PDB entry 8TRS | X-ray diffraction, 1.90 A resolution | chains A and G of the 3 polymer chains in the assembly

== Chain A ==
Molecule: S1CE variant of Fab C1 heavy chain
Organism: Homo sapiens
Notes: engineered mutation(s): SSASTK replaced by FNQIK; antibody fragment or engineered binder
Chain sequence (222 residues; each row starts with the number of its first residue; note: 23 numbers in that range are skipped by the numbering (no residue carries them; nothing is unmodelled there)):
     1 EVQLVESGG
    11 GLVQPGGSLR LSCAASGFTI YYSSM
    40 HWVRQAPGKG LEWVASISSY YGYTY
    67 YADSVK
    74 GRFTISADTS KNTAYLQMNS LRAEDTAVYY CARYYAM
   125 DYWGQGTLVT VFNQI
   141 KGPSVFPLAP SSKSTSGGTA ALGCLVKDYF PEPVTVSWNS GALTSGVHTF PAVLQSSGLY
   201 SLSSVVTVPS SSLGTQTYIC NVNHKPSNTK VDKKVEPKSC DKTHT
Disordered / not traced: 240-245
Disulfide bonds: Cys23-Cys104, Cys164-Cys220

== Chain G ==
Molecule: S1CE variant of Fab C1 light chain
Organism: Homo sapiens
Notes: engineered mutation(s): SPHAGLSSP replaced by QGTTS; Q165S, K167Y; antibody fragment or engineered binder
Chain sequence (215 residues; each row starts with the number of its first residue; note: 18 numbers in that range are skipped by the numbering (no residue carries them; nothing is unmodelled there)):
     1 DIQMTQSPSS LSASVGDRVT ITCRASQSVS SA
    39 VAWYQQKPGK APKLLIYSAS
    66 SLYSGVP
    74 SRFSGSR
    83 SGTDFTLTIS SLQPEDFATY YCQQYYGYGG YP
  114A I
   115 TFGQGTKVEI KRTVAAPSVF IFPPSDEQLK SGTASVVCLL NNFYPREAKV SWYVDNALQS
   175 GNSQESVTEQ DSKDSTYSLS STLTLSKADY EKHKVYACEV TQGTTS
   223 VTKSFNRGEC
Disulfide bonds: Cys23-Cys104, Cys152-Cys212

== Interface between chain A and chain G ==
Pairs across the interface (75):
  Gln44(A) - Gln44(G)  hydrogen bond
  Gln44(A) - Tyr103(G)
  Lys48(A) - Tyr103(G)
  Gly49(A) - Tyr103(G)
  Leu50(A) - Pro50(G)  hydrophobic
  Leu50(A) - Tyr103(G)  hydrophobic
  Leu50(A) - Phe116(G)
  Trp52(A) - Pro114(G)  hydrophobic
  Trp52(A) - Ile114A(G)
  Trp52(A) - Phe116(G)
  Tyr64(A) - Gly111(G)
  Tyr103(A) - Gln44(G)
  Tyr103(A) - Lys48(G)
  Tyr103(A) - Ala49(G)  hydrophobic
  Tyr108(A) - Tyr42(G)
  Tyr108(A) - Gln105(G)  hydrogen bond (backbone-side chain)
  Tyr108(A) - Tyr107(G)  hydrophobic
  Tyr108(A) - Tyr110(G)  hydrogen bond (side chain-backbone)
  Tyr108(A) - Gly111(G)  hydrogen bond (side chain-backbone)
  Tyr108(A) - Ile114A(G)  hydrophobic
  Ala109(A) - Tyr42(G)
  Ala109(A) - Leu52(G)
  Ala109(A) - Tyr55(G)  hydrophobic
  Met110(A) - Tyr42(G)  hydrogen bond (backbone-side chain)
  Met110(A) - Leu52(G)
  Met110(A) - Gln105(G)
  Asp125(A) - Leu52(G)
  Asp125(A) - Tyr68(G)
  Tyr126(A) - Tyr68(G)
  Trp127(A) - Tyr42(G)  hydrophobic
  Trp127(A) - Ala49(G)  hydrophobic
  Trp127(A) - Pro50(G)
  Gly128(A) - Ala49(G)
  Phe146(A) - Ser139(G)
  Phe146(A) - Gln142(G)
  Pro147(A) - Ser139(G)
  Pro147(A) - Glu141(G)
  Leu148(A) - Phe136(G)  hydrophobic
  Leu148(A) - Val151(G)  hydrophobic
  Ala149(A) - Phe136(G)
  Lys153(A) - Phe134(G)
  Lys153(A) - Ile135(G)  hydrogen bond (backbone-backbone)
  Lys153(A) - Lys225(G)
  Lys153(A) - Ser226(G)
  Lys153(A) - Phe227(G)
  Ser154(A) - Phe134(G)
  Ser154(A) - Phe136(G)
  Thr155(A) - Phe134(G)
  Ala161(A) - Phe134(G)  hydrophobic
  Ala161(A) - Phe136(G)
  Leu165(A) - Ser149(G)
  Lys167(A) - Gln142(G)
  Lys167(A) - Ser149(G)
  His188(A) - Asn155(G)  hydrogen bond
  His188(A) - Asn156(G)  hydrogen bond
  His188(A) - Asp185(G)
  His188(A) - Ser192(G)  hydrogen bond
  Thr189(A) - Thr182(G)
  Phe190(A) - Leu153(G)  hydrophobic
  Phe190(A) - Ser180(G)
  Phe190(A) - Thr182(G)
  Phe190(A) - Ser192(G)
  Phe190(A) - Leu193(G)
  Phe190(A) - Ser194(G)
  Pro191(A) - Ser180(G)  hydrogen bond (backbone-side chain)
  Pro191(A) - Val181(G)
  Val193(A) - Gln178(G)
  Val193(A) - Glu179(G)
  Leu194(A) - Gln178(G)  hydrogen bond (backbone-side chain)
  Gln195(A) - Gln178(G)
  Ser203(A) - Ser194(G)  hydrogen bond
  Val205(A) - Leu153(G)  hydrophobic
  Thr207(A) - Asn155(G)
  Lys233(A) - Glu141(G)  salt bridge
  Ser239(A) - Cys232(G)
Other interface residues (no listed pair), chain A (44 interface residues in all): His40, Val42, Glu51, Ser55, Tyr62, Ser156, Leu162, Ala192
Other interface residues (no listed pair), chain G (42 interface residues in all): Ala40, Thr147

== Overview ==
44 residues of chain A face 42 of chain G across their interface, with 12 hydrogen bonds and 1 salt bridge.
Among the polar pairs are Lys233(A)-Glu141(G), Gln44(A)-Gln44(G) and Tyr108(A)-Gln105(G).
Chain A is S1CE variant of Fab C1 heavy chain and chain G is S1CE variant of Fab C1 light chain, both from
Homo sapiens; the structure, Structure of the EphA2 CRD bound to FabS1CE_C1, trigonal form, was determined by
X-ray diffraction together with 8T58, 8T6I, 8T7F, 8T7G, 8T7I, 8T8I and 3 further entries from the same study.
